Entry 6RYU (electron microscopy, 4.00 A resolution); this record covers chains G and I of the 12 polymer chains in the assembly.

== Chain G ==
Name: Histone H2A type 1
From: Xenopus laevis
UniProtKB: P06897 (H2A1_XENLA); residues 0-129 here correspond to UniProt positions 1-130 (UniProt number = residue number + 1)
Amino-acid sequence (130 residues; numbered 0 to 129; the number before each row is that of its first residue; numbering starts at 0):
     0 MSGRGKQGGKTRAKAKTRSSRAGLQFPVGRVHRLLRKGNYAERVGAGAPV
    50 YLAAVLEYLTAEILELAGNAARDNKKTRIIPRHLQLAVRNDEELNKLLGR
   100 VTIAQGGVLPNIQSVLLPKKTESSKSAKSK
Unresolved in the structure: 0-13, 119-129
Sequence notes: conflict Arg99 (Gly100 in P06897), Ser123 (Ala124 in P06897)
UniProt features mapped onto this chain:
  - modified residue: Ser1 (N-acetylserine), Lys5 (N6-(2-hydroxyisobutyryl)lysine), Lys9 (N6-(2-hydroxyisobutyryl)lysine), Lys36 (N6-(2-hydroxyisobutyryl)lysine), Lys74 (N6-(2-hydroxyisobutyryl)lysine), Lys75 (N6-(2-hydroxyisobutyryl)lysine), Lys95 (N6-(2-hydroxyisobutyryl)lysine), Gln104 (N5-methylglutamine), Lys118 (N6-(2-hydroxyisobutyryl)lysine)
  - cross-link (Glycyl lysine isopeptide (Lys-Gly)): Lys13 (interchain with G-Cter in ubiquitin), Lys15 (interchain with G-Cter in ubiquitin), Lys119 (interchain with G-Cter in ubiquitin)

== Chain I ==
Molecule: 149-nt DNA strand
From: synthetic construct
Sequence (149 nucleotides; numbered -72 to 76; the number before each row is that of its first residue; numbers below 1 keep their minus sign (DA-72 is residue -72)):
   -72 ATCAGAATCCCGGTGCCGAGGCCGCTCAATTGGTCGTAGACAGCTCTAGC
   -22 ACCGCTTAAACGCACGTACGCGCTGTCCCCCGCGTTTTAACCGCCAAGGG
    28 GATTACTCCCTAGTCTCCAGGCACGTGTCAGATATATACATCGATAGGC

== How chain G and chain I interact ==
Residue-residue contacts - 13 pairs, chain G then chain I:
  Thr16(G) with DG47(I), sugar contact
  Arg29(G) with DG48(I), phosphate contact; DC49(I), salt bridge to the phosphate
  Arg42(G) with DT38(I), phosphate contact; DA39(I), phosphate contact
  Val43(G) with DT38(I), phosphate contact; DA39(I), hydrogen bond to the phosphate
  Gly44(G) with DT38(I), phosphate contact
  Ala45(G) with DT38(I), phosphate contact
  Lys75(G) with DG58(I), phosphate contact
  Thr76(G) with DG58(I), hydrogen bond to the phosphate
  Arg77(G) with DA57(I), hydrogen bond to the sugar; DG58(I), hydrogen bond to the phosphate
Interface residues without a listed pair, chain G (11 interface residues in all): His31, Glu41
Interface residues without a listed pair, chain I (8 interface residues in all): DA59

== In short ==
The interface between chain G and chain I involves 11 residues on one side and 8 on the other; the contacts
include 4 hydrogen bonds and 1 salt bridge. Among the polar pairs are Arg77(G)-DA57(I), Val43(G)-DA39(I) and
Thr76(G)-DG58(I).
Here chain G is Histone H2A type 1 (Xenopus laevis) and chain I is a 149-nt DNA strand (synthetic construct).
Entry 6RYU (Nucleosome-CHD4 complex structure (two CHD4 copies)) was determined by electron microscopy (same
publication as 6RYR).
